Entry 6BNX (X-ray diffraction, 1.80 A resolution); this record covers chain A.

== Chain A ==
Protein: Lactoylglutathione lyase
Source organism: Zea mays
Notes: EC 4.4.1.5
UniProtKB: B6TPH0 (B6TPH0_MAIZE); residues 1-290 here correspond to UniProt positions 26-315 (UniProt number = residue number + 25)
Sequence (296 residues; row label = number of the first residue in the row; numbers below 1 keep their minus sign (Gly-5 is residue -5)):
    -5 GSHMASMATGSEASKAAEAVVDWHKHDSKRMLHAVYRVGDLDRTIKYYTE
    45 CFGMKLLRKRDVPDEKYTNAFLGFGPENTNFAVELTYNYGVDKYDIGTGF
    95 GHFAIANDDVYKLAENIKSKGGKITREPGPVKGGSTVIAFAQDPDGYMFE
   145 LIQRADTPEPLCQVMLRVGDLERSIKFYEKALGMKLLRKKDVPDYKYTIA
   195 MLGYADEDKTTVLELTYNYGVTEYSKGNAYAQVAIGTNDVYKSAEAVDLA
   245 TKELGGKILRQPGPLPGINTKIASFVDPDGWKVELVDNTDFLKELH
Disordered / not traced: -5 to 9
Differences from the reference sequence: expression tag (-5 to 0); engineered mutation Glu278 (Val303 in B6TPH0)
Metal / ion sites: Co2+: His96, Glu144, Gln157, Glu208
From the paper describing this entry:
  - interface residues: Ser22, Ile39, Thr43, Glu44, Leu50, Lys53, Asn232, Asn282, Thr283, Leu286, Lys287
  - mutagenesis - V278E: unchanged catalytic activity on 100 lM Ni(II)
  - catalytic residues: Glu144, Glu208 (proposed by the authors, not directly observed)

== Overview ==
The Co2+ site is built by His96, Glu144, Gln157 and Glu208. The paper reports catalytic residues Glu144 and
Glu208; V278E leaves catalytic activity on 100 lM Ni(II) unchanged.
Chain A is Lactoylglutathione lyase (Zea mays); the structure, Crystal structure of V278E-glyoxalase I mutant
from Zea mays in space group P6(3), was determined by X-ray diffraction, deposited together with 6BNN and
6BNZ.
